Entry 7ZSA (electron microscopy, 4.00 A resolution); this record covers chains N and 7 of the 38 polymer chains in the assembly.

[Chain N]
Molecule: Non-template DNA
Sequence (209 nucleotides; row label = number of the first residue in the row; numbers below 1 keep their minus sign (DA-73 is residue -73)):
   -73 AGCACGCTGT GTATATAATA GCTATGGAAC GTTCGATTCA CCTCCGATGT GTGTTGTACA
   -13 TACATAAAAA TATCATAGCT CTTCTGCGCT GTGTTGGTCG TAGACAGCTC TAGCACCGCT
    47 TAAACGCACG TACGCGCTGT CCCCCGCGTT TTAACCGCCA AGGGGATTAC TCCCTAGTCT
   107 CCAGGCACGT GTCAGATATA TACATCGAT

[Chain 7]
Molecule: General transcription and DNA repair factor IIH helicase subunit XPB
Source organism: Saccharomyces cerevisiae
Notes: EC 3.6.4.12
UniProtKB: Q00578 (RAD25_YEAST); residues 1-843 here = UniProt positions 1-843
Sequence (843 residues; each row starts with the number of its first residue):
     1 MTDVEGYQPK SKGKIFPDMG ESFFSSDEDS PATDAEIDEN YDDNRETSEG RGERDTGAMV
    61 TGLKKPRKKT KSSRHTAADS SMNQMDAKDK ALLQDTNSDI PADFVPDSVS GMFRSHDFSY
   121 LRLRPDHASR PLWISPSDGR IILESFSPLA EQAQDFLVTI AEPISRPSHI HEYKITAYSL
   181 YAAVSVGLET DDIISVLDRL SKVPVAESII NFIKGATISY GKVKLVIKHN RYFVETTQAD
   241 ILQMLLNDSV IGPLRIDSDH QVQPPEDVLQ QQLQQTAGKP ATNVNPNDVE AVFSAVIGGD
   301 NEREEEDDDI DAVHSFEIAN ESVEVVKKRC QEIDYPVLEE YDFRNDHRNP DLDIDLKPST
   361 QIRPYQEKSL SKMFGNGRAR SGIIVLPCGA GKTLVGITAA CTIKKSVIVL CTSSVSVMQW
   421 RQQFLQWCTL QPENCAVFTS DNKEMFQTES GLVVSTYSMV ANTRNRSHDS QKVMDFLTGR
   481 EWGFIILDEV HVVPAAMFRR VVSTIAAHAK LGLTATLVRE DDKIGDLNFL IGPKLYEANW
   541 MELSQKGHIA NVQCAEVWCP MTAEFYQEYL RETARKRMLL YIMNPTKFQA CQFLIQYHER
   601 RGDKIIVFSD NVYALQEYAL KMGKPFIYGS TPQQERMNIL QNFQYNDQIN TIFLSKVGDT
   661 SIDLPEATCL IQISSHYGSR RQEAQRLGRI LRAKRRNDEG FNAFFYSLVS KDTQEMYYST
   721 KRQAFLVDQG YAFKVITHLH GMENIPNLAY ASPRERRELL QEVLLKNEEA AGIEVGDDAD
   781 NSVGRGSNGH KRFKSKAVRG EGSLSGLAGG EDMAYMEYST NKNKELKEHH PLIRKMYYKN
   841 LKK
Not modelled in the structure: 1-100, 254-312, 768-829, 838-843
Curated features (UniProtKB/Swiss-Prot):
  - motif: Lys64 to His75 (Nuclear localization signal), Asp488 to His491 (DEAH box)
  - binding site (ATP): Leu386 to Thr393
  - modified residue: Ser752 (Phosphoserine)

[Interface between chain N and chain 7]
Pairs across the interface - 24 pairs, chain N then chain 7:
  DG-18(N) with Arg464(7), base contact
  DT-17(N) with Arg464(7), base contact
  DA-16(N) with Thr463(7), phosphate contact
  DC-15(N) with Met497(7), phosphate contact
  DA-14(N) with Ala495(7), phosphate contact; Ala496(7), hydrogen bond to the phosphate; Met497(7), hydrogen bond to the phosphate; Phe498(7), hydrogen bond to the phosphate
  DT-13(N) with His491(7), phosphate contact; Val492(7), phosphate contact; Ala495(7), phosphate contact; Arg519(7), salt bridge to the phosphate; His676(7), hydrogen bond to the base; Arg681(7), hydrogen bond to the phosphate
  DA-12(N) with Glu520(7), hydrogen bond to the phosphate; His676(7), hydrogen bond to the sugar; Tyr677(7), phosphate contact; Ser679(7), phosphate contact; Arg681(7), salt bridge to the phosphate
  DC-11(N) with Glu520(7), phosphate contact; Tyr677(7), phosphate contact; Gly678(7), hydrogen bond to the phosphate; Tyr718(7), phosphate contact
  DA-10(N) with Arg575(7), sugar contact
Other interface residues (no listed pair), chain 7 (20 interface residues in all): Ala574, Lys656, Arg680

[Summary]
9 residues of chain N and 20 residues of chain 7 are in contact, with 8 hydrogen bonds and 2 salt bridges.
Among the polar pairs are DT-13(N)-His676(7), DA-12(N)-His676(7) and DA-14(N)-Ala496(7). Curated annotation
(UniProt) lists 8 ATP-binding residues on chain 7.
Chain N is Non-template DNA and chain 7 is General transcription and DNA repair factor IIH helicase subunit
XPB (Saccharomyces cerevisiae); the structure, Yeast RNA polymerase II transcription pre-initiation complex
with the +1 nucleosome and NTP (complex B), was determined by electron microscopy, deposited together with
7ZS9 and 7ZSB.
